9NED - chains D and H of the 6 polymer chains in the assembly; structure by electron microscopy, 3.20 A resolution.

Chain D (and H):
Protein: Potassium voltage-gated channel protein Shaker
From: Drosophila melanogaster
Notes: engineered mutation(s): E12KD13K; chain H of this document is another copy of the same molecule, construct and numbering; everything in this record applies to it too
Reference sequence: P08510 (KCNAS_DROME); the construct has insertions or renumbered stretches relative to UniProt, so the offset changes along the chain: 2-512 = UniProt 2-512; 514-656 = UniProt 513-655
Sequence (668 residues; numbered 1 to 668; the number before each row is that of its first residue):
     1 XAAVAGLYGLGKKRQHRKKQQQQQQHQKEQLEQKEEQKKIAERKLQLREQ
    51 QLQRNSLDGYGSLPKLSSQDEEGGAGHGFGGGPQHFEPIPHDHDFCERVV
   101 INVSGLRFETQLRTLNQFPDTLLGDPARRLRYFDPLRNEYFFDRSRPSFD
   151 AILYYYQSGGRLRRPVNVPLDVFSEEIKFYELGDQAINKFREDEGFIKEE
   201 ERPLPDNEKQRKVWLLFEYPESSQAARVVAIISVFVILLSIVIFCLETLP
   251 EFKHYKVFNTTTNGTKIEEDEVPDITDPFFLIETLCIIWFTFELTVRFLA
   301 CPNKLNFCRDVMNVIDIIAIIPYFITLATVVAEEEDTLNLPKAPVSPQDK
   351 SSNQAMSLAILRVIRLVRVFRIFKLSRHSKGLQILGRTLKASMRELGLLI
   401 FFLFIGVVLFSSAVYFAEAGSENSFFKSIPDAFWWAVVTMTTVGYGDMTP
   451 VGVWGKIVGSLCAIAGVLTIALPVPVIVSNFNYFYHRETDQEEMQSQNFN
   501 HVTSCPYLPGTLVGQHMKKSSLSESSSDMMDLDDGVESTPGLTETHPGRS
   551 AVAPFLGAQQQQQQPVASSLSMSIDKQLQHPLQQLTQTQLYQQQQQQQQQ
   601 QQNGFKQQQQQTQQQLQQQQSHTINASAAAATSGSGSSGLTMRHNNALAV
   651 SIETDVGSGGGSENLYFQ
Disordered / not traced: 1-83, 92-95, 195-215, 253-276, 299-309, 328-356, 490-668 (chain H: 21-668)
Modified positions: ACE (acetyl group) at position 1
Differences from the reference sequence: acetylation (1); conflict Lys-12 (Glu in P08510), Lys-13 (Asp in P08510); insertion (513); expression tag (657-668)
Metal / ion sites: K+ site 1: Thr-442, Val-443 (shared with 2 residues of chain A; 2 residues of chain B; 2 residues of chain C); K+ site 2: Thr-442 (shared with 1 residue of chain A; 1 residue of chain B; 1 residue of chain C)

Interface between chain D and chain H:
Residue-residue contacts (7):
  Val-166(D) with Gln-20(H)
  Thr-441(D) with ACE_1(H)
  Thr-442(D) with ACE_1(H)
  Ala-471(D) with Ala-5(H)
  Pro-475(D) with Ala-5(H)
  Asn-482(D) with Lys-12(H), hydrogen bond
  His-486(D) with Lys-12(H)
Also at the interface, not in a pair above, chain D (11 interface residues in all): Arg-164, Ile-470, Val-474, Val-478
Also at the interface, not in a pair above, chain H (5 interface residues in all): Lys-19

In short:
11 residues of chain D face 5 of chain H across their interface, with 1 hydrogen bond. Its one hydrogen-bonded
contact is Asn-482(D)/Lys-12(H). Thr-442(D) and Val-443(D) form the K+ site 1.
Both chains are Potassium voltage-gated channel protein Shaker (Drosophila melanogaster). Entry 9NED
(AcA-EI-shaker with free peptide conformation B) was determined by electron microscopy, deposited together
with 9NEC, 9NEG, 9NEI, 9NES and 9NEU.
